Entry 6ZJG (X-ray diffraction, 2.45 A resolution); this record covers chains B and HHH of the 3 polymer chains in the assembly.

Chain B:
Molecule: Cii-C-48-cit
Source organism: Homo sapiens
Amino-acid sequence (18 residues; each row starts with the number of its first residue; numbering starts at 0):
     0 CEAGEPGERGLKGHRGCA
Unresolved in the structure: 0-3, 13-17
Modified positions: R8 (citrulline; CIR)

Chain HHH:
Molecule: ACPA E4 Fab fragment - heavy chain
Source organism: Homo sapiens
Notes: antibody fragment or engineered binder
Amino-acid sequence (221 residues; numbered 1 to 221; the number before each row is that of its first residue):
     1 QVQLEESGPGLVRPSETLSLSCTVSGFPMNESYFWGWIRQSPGKGLEWLG
    51 SVIHTGTTYYRPSLESRLTIAMDPSKNQVSLSLTSVTVADSAMYYCVRIR
   101 GGSSNWLDPWGPGIVVTASSAKTTPPSVYPLAPGCGDTTGSSVTLGCLVK
   151 GYFPESVTVTWNSGSLSSSVHTFPALLQSGLYTMSSSVTVPSSTWPSQTV
   201 TCSVAHPASSTTVDKKIEPRP
Unresolved in the structure: 1, 165-168
Cystine bridges: C22-C96, C147-C202

How chain B and chain HHH interact:
Contacting residue pairs (19; chain B residue first):
  E4(B) with G102(HHH)
  P5(B) with S32(HHH)
  G6(B) with F34(HHH); I53(HHH)
  E7(B) with F34(HHH); Y59(HHH); G101(HHH); G102(HHH), hydrogen bond (backbone-backbone)
  R8(B) with W48(HHH); S51(HHH); Y59(HHH), hydrogen bond (backbone-side chain); I99(HHH); G102(HHH); N105(HHH)
  G9(B) with G102(HHH), hydrogen bond (backbone-backbone); S103(HHH); N105(HHH), hydrogen bond (backbone-side chain)
  L10(B) with S103(HHH)
  K11(B) with S103(HHH)
Interface residues without a listed pair, chain HHH (12 interface residues in all): T57

Overview:
Chain B and chain HHH form an interface of 8 and 12 residues respectively, with 4 hydrogen bonds. Polar
contacts include R8(B)-Y59(HHH), G9(B)-N105(HHH) and E7(B)-G102(HHH).
Here chain B is Cii-C-48-cit and chain HHH is ACPA E4 Fab fragment - heavy chain, both from Homo sapiens.
Entry 6ZJG (Crystal structure of ACPA E4 in complex with CII-C-48-CIT) was determined by X-ray diffraction.
